PDB entry 7UXA | electron microscopy, 3.28 A resolution | chains C and D of the 5 polymer chains in the assembly

== Chain C ==
Molecule: tRNA-splicing endonuclease subunit Sen2
From: Homo sapiens
Notes: EC 4.6.1.16
Reference sequence: Q8NCE0 (SEN2_HUMAN); numbering as in UniProt (aligned over 1-465)
Chain sequence (483 residues; each row starts with the number of its first residue):
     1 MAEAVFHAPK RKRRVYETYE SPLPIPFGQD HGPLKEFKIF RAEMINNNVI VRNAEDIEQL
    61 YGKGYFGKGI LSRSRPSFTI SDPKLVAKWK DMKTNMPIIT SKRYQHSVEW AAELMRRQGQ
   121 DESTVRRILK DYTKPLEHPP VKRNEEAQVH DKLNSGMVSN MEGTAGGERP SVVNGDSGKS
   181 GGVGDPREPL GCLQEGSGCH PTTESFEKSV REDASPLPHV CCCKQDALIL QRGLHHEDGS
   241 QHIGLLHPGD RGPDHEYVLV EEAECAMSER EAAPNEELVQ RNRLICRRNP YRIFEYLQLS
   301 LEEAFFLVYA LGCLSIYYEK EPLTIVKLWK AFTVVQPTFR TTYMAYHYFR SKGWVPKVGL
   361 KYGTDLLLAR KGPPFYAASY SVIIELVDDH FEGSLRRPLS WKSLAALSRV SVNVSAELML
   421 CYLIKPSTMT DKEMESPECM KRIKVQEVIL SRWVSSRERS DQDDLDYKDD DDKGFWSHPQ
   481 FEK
Unresolved in the structure: 1-38, 72-294, 462-483
Sequence notes: engineered mutation A369 (Tyr in Q8NCE0), A377 (His in Q8NCE0), A416 (Lys in Q8NCE0); expression tag (466-483)
What the authors report for this chain:
  - binding site for the 88-nt RNA strand: R409, R452
  - mutagenesis - R409A/R452A: unchanged catalytic activity (cleavage at the 3' splice site)

== Chain D ==
Molecule: tRNA-splicing endonuclease subunit Sen54
From: Homo sapiens
Reference sequence: Q7Z6J9 (SEN54_HUMAN); numbering as in UniProt (aligned over 1-526)
Chain sequence (551 residues; numbered 1 to 551; the number before each row is that of its first residue):
     1 MEPEPEPAAV EVPAGRVLSA RELFAARSRS QKLPQRSHGP KDFLPDGSAA QAERLRRCRE
    61 ELWQLLAEQR VERLGSLVAA EWRPEEGFVE LKSPAGKFWQ TMGFSEQGRQ RLHPEEALYL
   121 LECGSIHLFH QDLPLSIQEA YQLLLTDHTV TFLQYQVFSH LKRLGYVVRR FQPSSVLSPY
   181 ERQLNLDASV QHLEDGDGKR KRSSSSPRSI NKKAKALDNS LQPKSLAASS PPPCSQPSQC
   241 PEEKPQESSP MKGPGGPFQL LGSLGPSPGP AREGVGCSWE SGRAENGVTG AGKRRWNFEQ
   301 ISFPNMASDS RHTLLRAPAP ELLPANVAGR ETDAESWCQK LNQRKEKLSR REREHHAEAA
   361 QFQEDVNADP EVQRCSSWRE YKELLQRRQV QRSQRRAPHL WGQPVTPLLS PGQASSPAVV
   421 LQHISVLQTT HLPDGGARLL EKSGGLEIIF DVYQADAVAT FRKNNPGKPY ARMCISGFDE
   481 PVPDLCSLKR LSYQSGDVPL IFALVDHGDI SFYSFRDFTL PQDVGHQAYV EQKLISEEDL
   541 NSAVDHHHHH H
Unresolved in the structure: 1-7, 174-425, 524-551
Sequence notes: expression tag (527-551)
What the authors report for this chain:
  - binding site for the 88-nt RNA strand: R36, K41
  - contacts within the chain: M102-Y119, Y119-L120, Y119-S159, Y119-K162

== How chain C and chain D interact ==
Residue-residue contacts (89):
  Y348(C) - L427(D)  hydrophobic
  Y348(C) - Q428(D)
  Y348(C) - T429(D)
  Y348(C) - L520(D)  hydrophobic
  F349(C) - L520(D)  hydrophobic
  S351(C) - Q522(D)
  K352(C) - T429(D)
  K352(C) - L520(D)
  K352(C) - P521(D)
  K352(C) - Q522(D)
  K352(C) - D523(D)  hydrogen bond (backbone-backbone)
  G353(C) - D523(D)
  W354(C) - L520(D)
  W354(C) - P521(D)
  W354(C) - D523(D)  hydrogen bond (backbone-side chain)
  R370(C) - D523(D)  salt bridge
  Y380(C) - F518(D)
  H390(C) - L439(D)
  H390(C) - C486(D)
  F391(C) - D484(D)
  F391(C) - L485(D)  hydrophobic
  F391(C) - C486(D)
  F391(C) - K489(D)
  E392(C) - K442(D)  salt bridge
  E392(C) - D484(D)
  E392(C) - C486(D)
  L399(C) - V482(D)
  W401(C) - F478(D)
  W401(C) - E480(D)
  W401(C) - V482(D)
  W401(C) - P483(D)
  W401(C) - L504(D)  hydrophobic
  W401(C) - F515(D)  hydrophobic
  K402(C) - F478(D)
  L404(C) - V482(D)  hydrophobic
  A405(C) - Y513(D)
  S408(C) - Y513(D)
  M419(C) - F518(D)  hydrophobic
  M419(C) - L520(D)  hydrophobic
  L420(C) - F515(D)  hydrophobic
  Y422(C) - L485(D)  hydrophobic
  M440(C) - V426(D)
  M440(C) - L427(D)
  K441(C) - V426(D)
  I443(C) - L427(D)
  I443(C) - Q428(D)  hydrogen bond (backbone-backbone)
  K444(C) - Q428(D)
  K444(C) - T430(D)
  V445(C) - L427(D)  hydrophobic
  V445(C) - Q428(D)  hydrogen bond (backbone-backbone)
  V445(C) - T429(D)
  V445(C) - T430(D)  hydrogen bond (backbone-backbone)
  Q446(C) - T430(D)
  Q446(C) - H431(D)  hydrogen bond (side chain-backbone)
  Q446(C) - L432(D)
  Q446(C) - K489(D)
  Q446(C) - D517(D)
  E447(C) - D517(D)
  E447(C) - F518(D)  hydrogen bond (backbone-backbone)
  E447(C) - L520(D)
  V448(C) - L432(D)  hydrophobic
  V448(C) - F515(D)  hydrophobic
  V448(C) - R516(D)
  I449(C) - S514(D)
  I449(C) - F515(D)
  I449(C) - R516(D)  hydrogen bond (backbone-backbone)
  I449(C) - F518(D)  hydrophobic
  L450(C) - Y513(D)  hydrophobic
  L450(C) - S514(D)
  L450(C) - F515(D)  hydrophobic
  S451(C) - Y513(D)
  S451(C) - S514(D)  hydrogen bond (backbone-backbone)
  R452(C) - F512(D)
  R452(C) - Y513(D)
  W453(C) - Y166(D)  hydrophobic
  W453(C) - Y470(D)  hydrophobic
  W453(C) - I501(D)
  W453(C) - F512(D)  hydrogen bond (backbone-backbone)
  S455(C) - H160(D)  hydrogen bond
  S455(C) - L164(D)
  S455(C) - Y166(D)  hydrogen bond (backbone-side chain)
  S455(C) - F512(D)
  E458(C) - Y166(D)  hydrogen bond (backbone-side chain)
  E458(C) - Y470(D)  hydrogen bond
  R459(C) - L164(D)  hydrogen bond (side chain-backbone)
  R459(C) - Y166(D)
  R459(C) - A455(D)
  S460(C) - Q454(D)
  S460(C) - D456(D)  hydrogen bond
Also at the interface, not in a pair above, chain C (46 interface residues in all): M344, L368, A369, V387, S400, E417, L423, I424, S456
Also at the interface, not in a pair above, chain D (45 interface residues in all): L161, R438, M473, G477, D479, P481, L488, F502

== In short ==
46 residues of chain C and 45 residues of chain D are in contact; the contacts include 16 hydrogen bonds and 2
salt bridges. Polar contacts include R370(C)-D523(D), E392(C)-K442(D) and W354(C)-D523(D). The paper reports a
binding site for the 88-nt RNA strand at R409(C), R452(C) and R36(D) among others; R409A/R452A of chain C
leave catalytic activity (cleavage at the 3' splice site) unchanged.
Here chain C is tRNA-splicing endonuclease subunit Sen2 and chain D is tRNA-splicing endonuclease subunit
Sen54, both from Homo sapiens. Entry 7UXA (Human tRNA Splicing Endonuclease Complex bound to pre-tRNA-ARG) was
determined by electron microscopy.
